PDB entry 8ABJ | electron microscopy, 3.70 A resolution | chains C and D of the 20 polymer chains in the assembly

== Chain C ==
Protein: Cytochrome b
Source organism: Yarrowia lipolytica
Reference sequence: Q9B6D0 (CYB_YARLI); numbering as in UniProt (aligned over 1-385)
Sequence (385 residues; numbered 1 to 385; the number before each row is that of its first residue):
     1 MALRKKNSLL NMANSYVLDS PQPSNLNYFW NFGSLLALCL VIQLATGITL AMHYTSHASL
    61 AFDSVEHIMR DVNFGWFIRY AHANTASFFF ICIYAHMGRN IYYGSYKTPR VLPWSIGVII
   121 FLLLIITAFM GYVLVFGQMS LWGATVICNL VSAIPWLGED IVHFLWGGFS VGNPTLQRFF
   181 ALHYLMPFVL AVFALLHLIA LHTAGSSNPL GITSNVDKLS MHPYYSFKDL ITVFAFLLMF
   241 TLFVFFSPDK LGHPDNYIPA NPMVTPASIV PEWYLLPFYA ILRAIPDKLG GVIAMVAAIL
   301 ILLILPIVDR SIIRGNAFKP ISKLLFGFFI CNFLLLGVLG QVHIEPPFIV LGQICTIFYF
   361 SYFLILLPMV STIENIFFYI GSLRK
Disordered / not traced: 384-385
Ion coordination: heme Fe site 1: His-82, His-183; heme Fe site 2: His-96, His-197
Ligand contacts:
  - AWB ([(2R,3S,6S,7R,8R)-3-[(3-formamido-2-oxidanyl-phenyl)carbonylamino]-8-hexyl-2,6-dimethyl-4,9-bis(oxidanylidene)-1,5-dioxonan-7-yl] 3-methylbutanoate): Ala-13, Tyr-16, Val-17, Gln-22, Leu-26, Trp-30, Asn-31, Ser-34, Ala-37, Leu-40, Ala-191, Ala-194, Leu-195, Leu-198, Ser-206, Met-221, Tyr-225, Lys-228, Asp-229
  - heme (HEM), molecule 1: Trp-30, Gly-33, Ser-34, Leu-36, Ala-37, Leu-40, Phe-89, Ile-93, His-96, Met-97, Arg-99, Asn-100, Ser-105, Arg-110, Pro-113, Trp-114, Gly-117, Val-118, Ile-120, Phe-121, Leu-190, Ala-194, His-197, Leu-198, Leu-201, Ser-206, Ser-207
  - heme (HEM), molecule 2: Leu-40, Gln-43, Leu-44, Gly-47, Ile-48, Leu-50, Ala-51, Tyr-54, Val-65, Arg-79, His-82, Ala-83, Ala-86, Phe-89, Leu-124, Thr-127, Ala-128, Gly-131, Tyr-132, Leu-134, Val-135, Phe-180, His-183, Tyr-184, Pro-187, Leu-190, Tyr-274
  - 1,2-diacyl-sn-glycero-3-phosphocholine (PC1): Asn-27, Phe-29, Tyr-94, Ala-95, Met-97, Gly-98, Arg-99, Tyr-102, Tyr-103, Pro-209, Leu-210, Ala-317, Lys-323, Phe-326, Gly-327, Ile-330, Cys-331, Phe-333
  - phosphatidylethanolamine (PTY), molecule 1: Ser-34, Ala-37, Leu-38, Val-41, His-222, Pro-223, Ser-226, Phe-227, Asp-229, Leu-230, Val-233, Phe-234
  - phosphatidylethanolamine (PTY), molecule 2: Phe-74, Phe-77, Phe-234, Leu-237, Phe-240, Phe-245
Swiss-Prot annotation at these positions:
  - binding site (heme b): His-82, His-96, His-183, His-197
  - binding site (a ubiquinone): His-202

== Chain D ==
Protein: YALI0A17468p
Source organism: Yarrowia lipolytica
Reference sequence: Q6CGP7 (Q6CGP7_YARLI); residue numbers follow UniProt; this construct covers 1-330
Sequence (330 residues; numbered 1 to 330; the number before each row is that of its first residue):
     1 MRRRRIGVWP ENRRVSRLWV SLSPRSCVTC PVPTNQNPPI NNHHTPILTQ MFKAIPLRQA
    61 LLGISSAVCA GATTTYYYTT KAEAMTAAEH GLHPAEYPWP QNGMLSTFDH ASLRRGYQVY
   121 KEVCAACHSL DRIAWRNLVG VTHTTDEAKA FAEELEYDDE PDDEGNPRKR PGKLADYIPG
   181 PYPNEQAARA ANQGALPPDL SLIAKARHGG ADYIFALLTG YPDEPPAGVV LAPGMNYNPY
   241 FPGGGIGMAR TLFDGVVEYE DGTPATTSQM AKDVAAFLTW AAEPEHDERK KLGLKAIIVI
   301 SAMLGLSVYI KKFKWSPIKN RKFIYNPPKN
Disordered / not traced: 1-84, 329-330
Ion coordination: heme c Fe: His-128, Met-248
Ligand contacts:
  - heme c (HEC): Val-119, Val-123, Cys-124, Cys-127, His-128, Asn-192, Ala-195, Leu-196, Pro-197, Pro-198, Leu-200, Ile-203, Arg-207, Tyr-213, Ile-214, Leu-217, Leu-218, Phe-241, Ile-246, Gly-247, Met-248, Thr-251, Leu-252, Val-274, Leu-278
  - phosphatidylethanolamine (PTY): Leu-292, Lys-295, Ala-296, Val-299, Ile-300, Met-303

== Chain C / chain D interface ==
Residue-residue contacts (76; chain C residue first):
  Ser-24(C) with Trp-315(D); Arg-321(D)
  Tyr-28(C) with Lys-311(D)
  Phe-62(C) with Arg-132(D); Leu-202(D), hydrophobic
  Asp-63(C) with Arg-132(D), salt bridge
  Glu-66(C) with Arg-132(D); Leu-202(D)
  Met-69(C) with Lys-205(D)
  Arg-70(C) with Arg-132(D); Ile-133(D); Ser-201(D), hydrogen bond (side chain-backbone); Leu-202(D); Ala-281(D), hydrogen bond (side chain-backbone); Ala-282(D); Pro-284(D)
  Asp-71(C) with Arg-136(D), salt bridge
  Phe-74(C) with Leu-292(D), hydrophobic
  Trp-76(C) with Glu-285(D); Arg-289(D)
  Tyr-80(C) with Lys-205(D), hydrogen bond; Glu-285(D)
  Asp-217(C) with Arg-321(D), salt bridge
  Leu-219(C) with Trp-315(D), hydrophobic; Ile-318(D), hydrophobic
  Tyr-224(C) with Lys-314(D); Trp-315(D), hydrogen bond (backbone-side chain); Ile-318(D), hydrophobic
  Tyr-225(C) with Trp-315(D), hydrophobic
  Phe-227(C) with Ile-310(D), hydrophobic; Lys-311(D); Lys-314(D)
  Lys-228(C) with Lys-311(D)
  Ile-231(C) with Leu-304(D); Ser-307(D); Val-308(D), hydrophobic; Lys-311(D)
  Phe-234(C) with Ile-300(D); Met-303(D), hydrophobic; Leu-304(D), hydrophobic
  Ala-235(C) with Leu-304(D)
  Leu-237(C) with Ile-300(D)
  Leu-238(C) with Ile-297(D), hydrophobic; Ile-300(D), hydrophobic; Ser-301(D)
  Thr-241(C) with Ala-296(D); Ile-297(D); Ile-300(D)
  Leu-242(C) with Ile-297(D), hydrophobic
  Val-244(C) with Arg-289(D)
  Phe-245(C) with Arg-289(D), hydrogen bond (backbone-side chain); Lys-290(D); Leu-292(D), hydrophobic; Gly-293(D)
  Phe-246(C) with Met-104(D); Arg-289(D); Lys-290(D); Gly-293(D); Leu-294(D); Ile-297(D), hydrophobic
  Pro-248(C) with Arg-289(D)
  Asp-249(C) with Lys-205(D), salt bridge
  His-253(C) with His-208(D)
  Pro-254(C) with Lys-205(D); Ala-206(D); Arg-207(D); His-208(D)
  Tyr-257(C) with Leu-202(D); Lys-205(D), hydrogen bond; Ala-206(D), hydrophobic
  Ile-258(C) with Ala-206(D), hydrophobic; Arg-207(D)
  Pro-259(C) with Arg-132(D)
  His-343(C) with Met-85(D), hydrogen bond; His-90(D), hydrogen bond
  Glu-345(C) with Met-85(D), hydrogen bond (side chain-backbone)
Interface residues without a listed pair, chain C (39 interface residues in all): Leu-230, Asp-255, Asn-261
Interface residues without a listed pair, chain D (38 interface residues in all): Tyr-177, Glu-185, Phe-323

== Overview ==
The interface between chain C and chain D involves 39 residues on one side and 38 on the other; the contacts
include 9 hydrogen bonds and 4 salt bridges. Polar contacts include Asp-63(C)/Arg-132(D), Asp-71(C)/Arg-136(D)
and Asp-217(C)/Arg-321(D).
Here chain C is Cytochrome b and chain D is YALI0A17468p, both from Yarrowia lipolytica. Entry 8ABJ (Complex
III2 from Yarrowia lipolytica, antimycin A bound, c-position) was determined by electron microscopy together
with 8AB6, 8AB7, 8AB8, 8AB9, 8ABA, 8ABB and 11 further entries from the same study.
